7VII - chains L and M of the 14 polymer chains in the assembly; structure by electron microscopy, 5.60 A resolution (low resolution: residue-level contacts below are approximate; hydrogen-bond / salt-bridge calls are withheld).

== Chain L (and M) ==
Protein: Capsid decoration protein
Organism: Escherichia phage lambda
Notes: chain M of this document is another copy of the same molecule, construct and numbering; everything in this record applies to it too
UniProtKB: P03712 (DECO_LAMBD); residue numbers follow UniProt; this construct covers 1-110
Chain sequence (110 residues; numbered 1 to 110; the number before each row is that of its first residue):
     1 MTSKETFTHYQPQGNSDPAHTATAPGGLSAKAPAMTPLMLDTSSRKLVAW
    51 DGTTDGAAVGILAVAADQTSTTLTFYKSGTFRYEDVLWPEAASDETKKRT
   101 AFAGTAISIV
Not modelled in the structure: 1

== Interface between chain L and chain M ==
Residue-residue contacts (14):
  Asp17(L) with His20(M)
  Pro18(L) with His20(M)
  Asp55(L) with Arg45(M)
  Thr96(L) with Ser44(M); Lys46(M)
  Lys97(L) with Ser44(M); Arg45(M)
  Arg99(L) with Pro25(M)
  Thr100(L) with Leu40(M); Arg45(M)
  Ala101(L) with Arg45(M)
  Ala103(L) with Leu40(M)
  Gly104(L) with Val59(M)
  Ile109(L) with Thr23(M)
Also at the interface, not in a pair above, chain L (14 interface residues in all): Gly56, Thr80, Ser108
Also at the interface, not in a pair above, chain M (12 interface residues in all): Thr21, Ala22, Gly104, Thr105

== Overview ==
14 residues of chain L face 12 of chain M across their interface.
Both chains are Capsid decoration protein (Escherichia phage lambda). Entry 7VII (cryoEM structure of
bacteriophage lambda capsid at 5.6 Angstrom) was determined by electron microscopy together with 7VI9, 7VIA
and 7VIK from the same study.
